4HHL - chains A and B; structure by X-ray diffraction, 1.73 A resolution.

Chain A (and B):
Protein: Xylose isomerase
Organism: Streptomyces sp. SK
Notes: EC 5.3.1.5; chain B of this document is another copy of the same molecule, construct and numbering; everything in this record applies to it too
UniProt: Q9ZAI3 (Q9ZAI3_9ACTO); residue numbers follow UniProt; this construct covers 1-388
Sequence (388 residues; row label = number of the first residue in the row):
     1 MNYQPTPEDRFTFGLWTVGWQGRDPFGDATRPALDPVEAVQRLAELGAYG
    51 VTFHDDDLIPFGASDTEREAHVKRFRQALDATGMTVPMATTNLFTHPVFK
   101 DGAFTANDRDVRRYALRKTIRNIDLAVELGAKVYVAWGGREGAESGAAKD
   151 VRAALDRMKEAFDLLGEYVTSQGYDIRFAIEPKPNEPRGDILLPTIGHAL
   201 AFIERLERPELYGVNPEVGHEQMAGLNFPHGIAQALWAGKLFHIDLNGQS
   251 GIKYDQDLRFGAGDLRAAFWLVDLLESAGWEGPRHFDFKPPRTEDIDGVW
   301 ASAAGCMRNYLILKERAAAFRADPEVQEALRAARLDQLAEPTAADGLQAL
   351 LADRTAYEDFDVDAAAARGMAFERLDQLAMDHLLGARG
Disordered / not traced: 1, 388 (chain B: 1-2, 388)
Metal / ion sites: Mg2+: Glu181, Glu217, Asp245, Asp287; Co2+: Glu217, His220, Asp255, Asp257

Interface between chain A and chain B:
Contacting residue pairs (207; chain A residue first):
  Pro97(A) with Ala366(B), hydrophobic
  Val98(A) with Phe360(B), hydrophobic; Val362(B); Ala365(B), hydrophobic; Ala366(B)
  Lys100(A) with Ala366(B), hydrogen bond (side chain-backbone); Arg368(B), hydrogen bond (side chain-backbone)
  Asp101(A) with Met370(B); Phe372(B)
  Thr105(A) with Leu338(B)
  Ala106(A) with Leu338(B)
  Asn107(A) with Ala333(B), hydrogen bond (side chain-backbone); Arg334(B); Leu335(B); Gln337(B); Leu338(B); Phe372(B)
  Asp108(A) with Arg334(B), salt bridge; Gln337(B); Arg368(B), salt bridge; Met370(B)
  Arg109(A) with Gln337(B); Glu340(B); Pro341(B), hydrogen bond (side chain-backbone); Thr342(B), hydrogen bond (side chain-backbone)
  Asp110(A) with Phe360(B); Arg368(B), salt bridge
  Val111(A) with Arg368(B)
  Arg112(A) with Gln337(B), hydrogen bond (side chain-backbone); Leu338(B); Glu340(B), hydrogen bond (side chain-backbone); Thr342(B), hydrogen bond
  Arg113(A) with Thr342(B), hydrogen bond (side chain-backbone); Ala343(B); Asp345(B), salt bridge; Leu350(B); Asp353(B), salt bridge; Ala356(B)
  Tyr114(A) with Ala356(B); Tyr357(B), hydrophobic; Phe360(B), hydrophobic; Val362(B)
  Leu116(A) with Thr342(B); Leu350(B), hydrophobic
  Arg117(A) with Leu350(B), hydrogen bond (side chain-backbone); Leu351(B), hydrogen bond (side chain-backbone); Asp353(B), hydrogen bond (side chain-backbone); Ala356(B); Tyr357(B)
  Ile120(A) with Leu347(B), hydrophobic; Leu351(B), hydrophobic
  Arg121(A) with Tyr357(B), hydrogen bond
  Ser145(A) with Asp376(B)
  Gly146(A) with Trp270(B)
  Ala147(A) with Trp270(B), hydrophobic; Phe320(B), hydrophobic; Leu330(B); Leu335(B); Leu375(B)
  Ala148(A) with Leu335(B); Phe372(B), hydrophobic
  Lys149(A) with Leu338(B)
  Asp150(A) with Leu335(B); Leu338(B)
  Val151(A) with His230(B); Ala233(B), hydrophobic
  Arg152(A) with Ala233(B); Trp237(B); Ala278(B)
  Leu155(A) with Gln234(B); Trp237(B)
  Asp156(A) with Trp237(B), hydrogen bond
  Arg157(A) with Leu338(B), hydrogen bond (side chain-backbone); Ala339(B); Glu340(B), hydrogen bond (side chain-backbone); Pro341(B); Thr342(B)
  Lys159(A) with Trp237(B)
  Glu160(A) with Pro341(B); Thr342(B), hydrogen bond (side chain-backbone); Ala343(B), hydrogen bond (side chain-backbone)
  Leu164(A) with Ala343(B), hydrophobic; Leu347(B)
  Glu167(A) with Leu347(B)
  Tyr168(A) with Leu347(B), hydrophobic; Leu351(B), hydrophobic
  Asp190(A) with Asn227(B), hydrogen bond; His230(B)
  Leu193(A) with Gln234(B)
  Pro194(A) with Leu226(B), hydrophobic
  Thr195(A) with Thr195(B); His198(B)
  Gly197(A) with Gly197(B); His198(B), hydrogen bond (backbone-side chain); Ala201(B)
  His198(A) with Thr195(B); Gly197(B), hydrogen bond (side chain-backbone); Gln234(B), hydrogen bond (backbone-side chain)
  Leu200(A) with Ala201(B), hydrophobic
  Ala201(A) with Gly197(B); Leu200(B), hydrophobic; Ala201(B); Gln234(B)
  Phe202(A) with Gln234(B); Trp237(B), hydrophobic
  Glu204(A) with Glu204(B); Arg205(B), salt bridge
  Arg205(A) with Glu204(B), salt bridge; Trp237(B); Ala238(B), hydrogen bond (side chain-backbone); Lys240(B)
  Ala224(A) with Ala224(B)
  Leu226(A) with Pro194(B), hydrophobic
  Asn227(A) with Asp190(B), hydrogen bond
  His230(A) with Val151(B); Asp190(B)
  Ala233(A) with Val151(B), hydrophobic; Arg152(B)
  Gln234(A) with Leu155(B); His198(B), hydrogen bond (side chain-backbone); Ala201(B); Phe202(B)
  Trp237(A) with Arg152(B); Leu155(B); Asp156(B), hydrogen bond; Lys159(B); Phe202(B), hydrophobic; Arg205(B)
  Ala238(A) with Arg205(B), hydrogen bond (backbone-side chain)
  Lys240(A) with Arg205(B)
  Trp270(A) with Gly146(B); Ala147(B)
  Ala278(A) with Arg152(B)
  Phe320(A) with Ala147(B), hydrophobic
  Leu330(A) with Ala147(B)
  Ala333(A) with Asn107(B), hydrogen bond (backbone-side chain)
  Arg334(A) with Asn107(B); Asp108(B), salt bridge
  Leu335(A) with Asn107(B); Ala147(B); Ala148(B); Asp150(B)
  Gln337(A) with Asn107(B); Asp108(B); Arg109(B); Arg112(B), hydrogen bond (backbone-side chain)
  Leu338(A) with Thr105(B); Ala106(B); Asn107(B); Arg112(B); Lys149(B); Asp150(B); Ala153(B); Arg157(B), hydrogen bond (backbone-side chain)
  Ala339(A) with Arg157(B)
  Glu340(A) with Arg112(B), hydrogen bond (backbone-side chain); Arg157(B), hydrogen bond (backbone-side chain)
  Pro341(A) with Arg109(B), hydrogen bond (backbone-side chain); Arg157(B); Glu160(B)
  Thr342(A) with Arg109(B), hydrogen bond (backbone-side chain); Arg112(B), hydrogen bond; Arg113(B), hydrogen bond (backbone-side chain); Leu116(B); Arg157(B); Glu160(B), hydrogen bond (backbone-side chain)
  Ala343(A) with Arg113(B); Glu160(B), hydrogen bond (backbone-side chain); Leu164(B), hydrophobic
  Asp345(A) with Arg113(B), salt bridge
  Leu347(A) with Leu164(B), hydrophobic; Glu167(B); Tyr168(B)
  Leu350(A) with Arg113(B); Arg117(B), hydrogen bond (backbone-side chain)
  Leu351(A) with Arg117(B), hydrogen bond (backbone-side chain); Ile120(B), hydrophobic; Tyr168(B), hydrophobic
  Asp353(A) with Arg113(B), salt bridge; Arg117(B), hydrogen bond (backbone-side chain)
  Ala356(A) with Arg113(B); Tyr114(B); Arg117(B)
  Tyr357(A) with Arg117(B); Arg121(B), hydrogen bond
  Phe360(A) with Val98(B), hydrophobic; Asp110(B); Tyr114(B), hydrophobic
  Val362(A) with His96(B); Val98(B); Tyr114(B)
  Asp363(A) with His96(B), salt bridge
  Ala365(A) with Val98(B), hydrophobic
  Ala366(A) with Pro97(B), hydrophobic; Val98(B); Lys100(B), hydrogen bond (backbone-side chain)
  Arg368(A) with Lys100(B), hydrogen bond (backbone-side chain); Asp108(B), salt bridge; Asp110(B), salt bridge; Val111(B)
  Met370(A) with Asp101(B); Asp108(B)
  Phe372(A) with Asp101(B); Asn107(B); Ala148(B), hydrophobic
  Leu375(A) with Ala147(B)
  Asp376(A) with Ser145(B)
Other interface residues (no listed pair), chain A (107 interface residues in all): Phe61, His96, Lys118, Ala153, Ala154, Ser171, Pro184, Arg188, Leu192, Ile196, Gly225, Leu236, Ile252, Leu274, Ser277, Ala344, Gly346, Ala349, Ala352, Glu358, Ala367, Gly369
Other interface residues (no listed pair), chain B (103 interface residues in all): Phe61, Lys118, Ala154, Pro184, Arg188, Leu192, Leu193, Ile196, Gly225, Leu236, Ile252, Leu274, Ala344, Gly346, Ala352, Glu358, Asp363, Ala367

Summary:
107 residues of chain A face 103 of chain B across their interface; the contacts include 44 hydrogen bonds and
13 salt bridges. Polar contacts include Asp108(A)-Arg334(B), Asp108(A)-Arg368(B) and Asp110(A)-Arg368(B).
Glu181(A), Glu217(A), Asp245(A) and Asp287(A) coordinate Mg2+. Glu217(A), His220(A), Asp255(A) and Asp257(A)
coordinate Co2+.
Chain A and chain B are both Xylose isomerase (Streptomyces sp. SK); the structure, High resolution crystal
structure of Glucose Isomerase from Streptomyces sp. SK, was determined by X-ray diffraction, deposited
together with 4HHM.
